PDB entry 4ALS | X-ray diffraction, 1.47 A resolution | chain A

# Chain A
Molecule: Chitin binding protein
From: Enterococcus faecalis
Notes: fragment: cbm33, residues 29-194
Reference sequence: Q838S1 (Q838S1_ENTFA); residues 29-194 here = UniProt positions 29-194
Sequence (166 residues; each row starts with the number of its first residue):
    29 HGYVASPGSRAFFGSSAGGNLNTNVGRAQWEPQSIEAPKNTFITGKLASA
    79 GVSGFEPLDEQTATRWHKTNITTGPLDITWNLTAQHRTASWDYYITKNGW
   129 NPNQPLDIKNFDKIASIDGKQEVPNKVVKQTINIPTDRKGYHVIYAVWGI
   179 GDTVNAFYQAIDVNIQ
Bound ions: Cu ion: H29, H114
Swiss-Prot annotation at these positions:
  - binding site (Cu cation): H29, H114

# Overview
H29 and H114 form the Cu ion site. Curated annotation (UniProt) lists Cu cation-binding residues H29 and H114.
Chain A is Chitin binding protein (Enterococcus faecalis); the structure, X-Ray photoreduction of
Polysaccharide monooxygenase CBM33, was determined by X-ray diffraction together with 4ALC, 4ALE, 4ALQ, 4ALR
and 4ALT from the same study.
